PDB entry 6FOH | X-ray diffraction, 1.56 A resolution | chains A and B

[Chain A (and B)]
Molecule: Acylpyruvase FAHD1, mitochondrial
Organism: Homo sapiens
Notes: EC 3.7.1.5, 4.1.1.3; chain B of this document is another copy of the same molecule, construct and numbering; everything in this record applies to it too
Reference sequence: Q6P587 (FAHD1_HUMAN); numbering as in UniProt (aligned over 1-224)
Chain sequence (224 residues; numbered 1 to 224; the number before each row is that of its first residue):
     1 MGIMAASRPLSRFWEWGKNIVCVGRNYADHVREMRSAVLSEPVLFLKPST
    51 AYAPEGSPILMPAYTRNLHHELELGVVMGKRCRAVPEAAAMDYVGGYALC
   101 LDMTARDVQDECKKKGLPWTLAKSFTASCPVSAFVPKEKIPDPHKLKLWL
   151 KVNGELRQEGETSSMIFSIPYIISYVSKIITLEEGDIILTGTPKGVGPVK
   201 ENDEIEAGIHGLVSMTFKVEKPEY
Unresolved in the structure: 1-5, 30-35 (chain B: 1-7)
Bound ions: Mg2+ site 1: Lys-18, Asn-19 (shared with Lys-18(B), Asn-19(B) of chain B); Mg2+ site 2: Glu-71, Glu-73, Asp-102
Reported in the primary citation:
  - Mg2+ coordination: Glu-71, Glu-73, Asp-102
  - contacts within the chain: Lys-47/Asp-102 (hydrogen bond), Glu-71/Arg-106 (hydrogen bond), Arg-106/Gln-109 (hydrogen bond), Asp-102/Lys-123
  - conformationally variable residues (order/disorder transition): Asp-29 to Leu-39
  - Mg2+ coordination through a water molecule: Gly-24
  - catalytic residues: His-30, Glu-33, Lys-123 (proposed by the authors, not directly observed)
  - catalytic residues: Gln-109 (from molecular simulation)
  - mutagenesis - H30A, E33A: decreased catalytic activity on OAA
  - mutagenesis - K123A: abolished catalytic activity on ODx
  - mutagenesis - K123A: abolished catalytic activity on ApH
  - mutagenesis - H30A, E33A: abolished catalytic activity (ApH activity)
  - mutagenesis - R106A: abolished catalytic activity

[Chain A / chain B interface]
Pairs across the interface (65; chain A residue first):
  Glu-15(A) / Lys-18(B)  hydrogen bond (backbone-side chain)
  Trp-16(A) / Lys-18(B)
  Gly-17(A) / Lys-18(B)
  Lys-18(A) / Glu-15(B)  hydrogen bond (side chain-backbone)
  Lys-18(A) / Trp-16(B)
  Lys-18(A) / Gly-17(B)
  Lys-18(A) / Lys-18(B)
  Lys-18(A) / Asn-19(B)
  Lys-18(A) / Ser-49(B)
  Asn-19(A) / Lys-18(B)
  Asn-19(A) / Pro-48(B)
  Asn-19(A) / Ser-49(B)  hydrogen bond
  Val-43(A) / Pro-118(B)
  Leu-44(A) / Pro-118(B)
  Leu-44(A) / Thr-120(B)  hydrogen bond (backbone-side chain)
  Phe-45(A) / Pro-118(B)  hydrophobic
  Phe-45(A) / Thr-120(B)
  Leu-46(A) / Leu-46(B)
  Leu-46(A) / Pro-48(B)
  Leu-46(A) / Ser-124(B)
  Pro-48(A) / Asn-19(B)
  Pro-48(A) / Leu-46(B)
  Pro-48(A) / Ile-180(B)  hydrophobic
  Ser-49(A) / Lys-18(B)
  Ser-49(A) / Asn-19(B)  hydrogen bond
  Thr-50(A) / Ile-180(B)
  Thr-50(A) / Thr-181(B)  hydrogen bond (side chain-backbone)
  Thr-50(A) / Glu-183(B)
  Tyr-64(A) / Ile-179(B)  hydrophobic
  Arg-83(A) / Tyr-224(B)
  Ala-84(A) / Tyr-224(B)  hydrophobic
  Lys-113(A) / Gly-116(B)
  Gly-116(A) / Lys-113(B)
  Gly-116(A) / Trp-119(B)  hydrogen bond (backbone-side chain)
  Leu-117(A) / Trp-119(B)
  Pro-118(A) / Val-43(B)
  Pro-118(A) / Leu-44(B)
  Pro-118(A) / Trp-119(B)
  Trp-119(A) / Gly-116(B)  hydrogen bond (side chain-backbone)
  Trp-119(A) / Leu-117(B)
  Trp-119(A) / Pro-118(B)
  Thr-120(A) / Leu-44(B)  hydrogen bond (side chain-backbone)
  Thr-120(A) / Phe-45(B)
  Leu-121(A) / Tyr-175(B)
  Leu-121(A) / Ile-179(B)  hydrophobic
  Ser-124(A) / Leu-46(B)
  Ser-124(A) / Ile-180(B)
  Phe-125(A) / Ile-179(B)
  Thr-126(A) / Ile-179(B)  hydrogen bond (backbone-backbone)
  Thr-126(A) / Ile-180(B)
  Thr-126(A) / Thr-181(B)  hydrogen bond (side chain-backbone)
  Tyr-175(A) / Leu-121(B)
  Ile-179(A) / Tyr-64(B)
  Ile-179(A) / Leu-121(B)  hydrophobic
  Ile-179(A) / Phe-125(B)
  Ile-179(A) / Thr-126(B)  hydrogen bond (backbone-backbone)
  Ile-180(A) / Pro-48(B)  hydrophobic
  Ile-180(A) / Thr-50(B)
  Ile-180(A) / Ser-124(B)
  Ile-180(A) / Thr-126(B)
  Thr-181(A) / Thr-50(B)  hydrogen bond (backbone-side chain)
  Thr-181(A) / Thr-126(B)  hydrogen bond (backbone-side chain)
  Glu-183(A) / Thr-50(B)
  Tyr-224(A) / Arg-83(B)
  Tyr-224(A) / Ala-84(B)  hydrophobic
Also at the interface, not in a pair above, chain A (33 interface residues in all): Lys-47, Arg-81
Also at the interface, not in a pair above, chain B (33 interface residues in all): Lys-47, Arg-81

[Summary]
Chain A and chain B each contribute 33 residues to their interface, with 14 hydrogen bonds. Among the polar
pairs are Glu-15(A)/Lys-18(B), Asn-19(A)/Ser-49(B) and Leu-44(A)/Thr-120(B). From the paper: catalytic
residues His-30(A), Glu-33(A) and Lys-123(A) among others; H30A and E33A of chain A reduce catalytic activity
on OAA; 4 substitutions were tested in all.
Both chains are Acylpyruvase FAHD1, mitochondrial (Homo sapiens). Entry 6FOH (X-ray structure of homo sapiens
Fumarylacetoacetate hydrolase domain containing protein 1 (FAHD1) at 1.56A resolution) was determined by X-ray
diffraction together with 6FOG from the same study.
